PDB entry 8ES7 | electron microscopy, 3.04 A resolution | chains F and B of the 8 polymer chains in the assembly

[Chain F]
Protein: T-cell surface glycoprotein CD3 epsilon chain
Source organism: Homo sapiens
UniProt: P07766 (CD3E_HUMAN); numbering as in UniProt (aligned over 2-207)
Chain sequence (211 residues; row label = number of the first residue in the row; numbering starts at 0):
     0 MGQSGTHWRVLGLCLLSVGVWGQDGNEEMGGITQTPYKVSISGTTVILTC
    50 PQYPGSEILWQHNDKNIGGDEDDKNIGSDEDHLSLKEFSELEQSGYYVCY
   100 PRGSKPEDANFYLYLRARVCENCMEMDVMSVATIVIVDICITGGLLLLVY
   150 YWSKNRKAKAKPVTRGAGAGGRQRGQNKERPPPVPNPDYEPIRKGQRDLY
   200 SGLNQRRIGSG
Not modelled in the structure: 0-32, 157-210
Cystine bridges: Cys49-Cys98, Cys119-Cys122
Construct notes: expression tag (0-1, 208-210)

[Chain B]
Protein: PN45545 TCR beta chain
Source organism: Homo sapiens
Chain sequence (319 residues; numbered -18 to 300; the number before each row is that of its first residue; numbers below 1 keep their minus sign (Met-18 is residue -18)):
   -18 MGFRLLCCVAFCLLGAGPVDVKVTQSSRYLVKRTGEKVFLECVQDMDHEN
    32 MFWYRQDPGLGLRLIYFSYDVKMKEKGDIPEGYSVSREKKERFSLILESA
    82 STNQTSMYLCASSFTGPYNSPLHFGNGTRLTVTEDLNKVFPPEVAVFEPS
   132 EAEISHTQKATLVCLATGFFPDHVELSWWVNGKEVHSGVSTDPQPLKEQP
   182 ALNDSRYCLSSRLRVSATFWQNPRNHFRCQVQFYGLSENDEWTQDRAKPV
   232 TQIVSAEAWGRADCGFTSVSYQQGVLSATILYEILLGKATLYAVLVSALV
   282 LMAMVKRKDSRGRAKRGSG
Not modelled in the structure: -18 to 2, 290-300
Cystine bridges: Cys23-Cys91, Cys145-Cys210
Glycans and other covalent adducts: N-acetylglucosamine (NAG) linked to Asn84, Asn107, Asn184
From the paper describing this entry:
  - post-translational modification sites: Asn84, Asn107, Asn184

[How chain F and chain B interact]
Contacting residue pairs - 15 pairs, chain F then chain B:
  Glu89(F) with Trp240(B), hydrogen bond
  Leu90(F) with His207(B); Glu238(B); Ala239(B), hydrophobic; Trp240(B)
  Arg115(F) with Trp240(B)
  Arg117(F) with Trp240(B)
  Met125(F) with Ile261(B), hydrophobic
  Val130(F) with Ile261(B), hydrophobic; Glu264(B)
  Ile133(F) with Ile265(B), hydrophobic
  Asp137(F) with Ile265(B)
  Ile138(F) with Leu272(B)
  Thr141(F) with Lys269(B), hydrogen bond
  Gly142(F) with Leu272(B)
Interface residues without a listed pair, chain F (14 interface residues in all): Val134, Leu145, Leu146
Interface residues without a listed pair, chain B (12 interface residues in all): Gly268, Tyr273, Leu276

[In short]
14 residues of chain F and 12 residues of chain B are in contact; the contacts include 2 hydrogen bonds. Polar
contacts include Glu89(F)-Trp240(B) and Thr141(F)-Lys269(B). Covalently linked N-acetylglucosamine: at
Asn84(B), Asn107(B) and Asn184(B). The paper reports modification sites Asn84(B), Asn107(B) and Asn184(B).
Here chain F is T-cell surface glycoprotein CD3 epsilon chain and chain B is PN45545 TCR beta chain, both from
Homo sapiens. Entry 8ES7 (CryoEM structure of PN45545 TCR-CD3 complex) was determined by electron microscopy
together with 8ES8, 8ES9, 8ESA and 8ESB from the same study.
